PDB entry 1TLS | X-ray diffraction, 2.60 A resolution | chains A and B

Chain A (and B):
Molecule: Thymidylate synthase
Source organism: Escherichia coli
Notes: EC 2.1.1.45; chain B of this document is another copy of the same molecule, construct and numbering; everything in this record applies to it too
UniProtKB: P00470 (TYSY_ECOLI); residues 2-264 here = UniProt positions 2-264
Amino-acid sequence (264 residues; numbered 1 to 264; the number before each row is that of its first residue):
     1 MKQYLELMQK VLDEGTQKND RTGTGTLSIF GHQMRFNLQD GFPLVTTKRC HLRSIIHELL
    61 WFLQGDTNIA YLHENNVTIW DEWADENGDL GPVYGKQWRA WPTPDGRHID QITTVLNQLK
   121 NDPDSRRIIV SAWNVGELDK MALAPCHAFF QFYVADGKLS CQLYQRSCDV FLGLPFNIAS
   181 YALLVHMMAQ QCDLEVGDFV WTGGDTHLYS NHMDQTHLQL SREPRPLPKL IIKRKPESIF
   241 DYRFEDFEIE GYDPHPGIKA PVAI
Modified / non-standard residues: Met1 (n-carboxymethionine; CXM)
Covalently attached groups: 5-fluoro-2'-deoxyuridine-5'-monophosphate (UFP) linked to Cys146
Ligand contacts: 5-methyl-5,6,7,8-tetrahydrofolic acid / 5-fluoro-2'-deoxyuridine-5'-monophosphate: Arg21, Lys48, His51, Ser54, Ile79, Trp80, Trp83, Tyr94, Leu143, His147, Gln165, Arg166, Ser167, Cys168, Asp169, Leu172, Gly173, Leu174, Phe176, Asn177, His207, Tyr209, Val262, Ala263

How chain A and chain B interact:
Contacting residue pairs (104):
  Thr16(A) - Ala155(B)
  Thr16(A) - Asp156(B)
  Lys18(A) - Asp124(B)  hydrogen bond (side chain-backbone)
  Lys18(A) - Tyr153(B)
  Lys18(A) - Val154(B)
  Asn19(A) - Asp124(B)
  Asp20(A) - Arg126(B)  salt bridge
  Arg21(A) - Arg127(B)
  Thr26(A) - Arg126(B)
  Ser28(A) - Tyr153(B)  hydrogen bond
  Ile29(A) - Tyr153(B)
  Phe30(A) - Arg35(B)  hydrogen bond (backbone-side chain)
  Phe30(A) - Gln151(B)
  Phe30(A) - Tyr153(B)  hydrophobic
  Phe30(A) - Ser160(B)
  Phe30(A) - Cys161(B)
  Phe30(A) - Gln162(B)
  Gly31(A) - Gln33(B)
  Gly31(A) - Arg35(B)  hydrogen bond (backbone-side chain)
  Gly31(A) - Gln162(B)
  His32(A) - Gln33(B)  hydrogen bond (backbone-side chain)
  Gln33(A) - His32(B)
  Gln33(A) - Gln33(B)
  Gln33(A) - Thr202(B)
  Arg35(A) - Phe30(B)  hydrogen bond (side chain-backbone)
  Arg35(A) - Gly31(B)  hydrogen bond (side chain-backbone)
  Trp101(A) - Trp101(B)  hydrophobic
  Trp101(A) - Trp133(B)
  Trp101(A) - Asn134(B)
  Trp101(A) - Val135(B)
  Trp101(A) - Gly136(B)
  Thr103(A) - Gly136(B)
  Pro104(A) - Pro102(B)
  Pro104(A) - Thr103(B)
  Pro104(A) - Pro104(B)
  Asp105(A) - Lys140(B)  salt bridge
  Arg107(A) - Gly136(B)
  Gln111(A) - Val135(B)
  Asp124(A) - Lys18(B)
  Asp124(A) - Asn19(B)
  Arg126(A) - Asp20(B)  salt bridge
  Arg126(A) - Thr26(B)
  Arg126(A) - Arg166(B)  hydrogen bond (backbone-side chain)
  Arg126(A) - Ser167(B)  hydrogen bond
  Arg126(A) - Asp205(B)
  Arg126(A) - His207(B)
  Arg126(A) - Tyr209(B)  hydrogen bond
  Arg127(A) - Leu143(B)
  Arg127(A) - Ala144(B)
  Arg127(A) - Arg166(B)
  Ile129(A) - Trp133(B)
  Ile129(A) - Arg166(B)
  Ser131(A) - Trp133(B)
  Trp133(A) - Ile129(B)  hydrophobic
  Trp133(A) - Ser131(B)
  Trp133(A) - Phe149(B)  hydrophobic
  Asn134(A) - Trp101(B)
  Val135(A) - Trp101(B)  hydrophobic
  Val135(A) - Ile109(B)
  Val135(A) - Gln111(B)
  Gly136(A) - Trp101(B)
  Gly136(A) - Thr103(B)
  Gly136(A) - Ile109(B)
  Leu143(A) - Arg127(B)
  Ala144(A) - Arg127(B)
  Phe149(A) - Trp133(B)  hydrophobic
  Phe149(A) - Tyr164(B)  hydrophobic
  Gln151(A) - Phe30(B)
  Gln151(A) - Tyr164(B)  hydrogen bond
  Gln151(A) - Arg166(B)
  Gln151(A) - Gly204(B)
  Tyr153(A) - Thr16(B)
  Tyr153(A) - Lys18(B)
  Tyr153(A) - Ser28(B)  hydrogen bond
  Tyr153(A) - Phe30(B)  hydrophobic
  Tyr153(A) - Asp205(B)
  Val154(A) - Lys18(B)
  Ala155(A) - Thr16(B)
  Asp156(A) - Thr16(B)
  Ser160(A) - Phe30(B)
  Cys161(A) - Phe30(B)
  Gln162(A) - Phe30(B)
  Gln162(A) - Gly31(B)
  Gln162(A) - Tyr164(B)  hydrogen bond
  Gln162(A) - Thr202(B)
  Gln162(A) - Gly203(B)  hydrogen bond (side chain-backbone)
  Gln162(A) - Gly204(B)
  Tyr164(A) - Gln151(B)  hydrogen bond
  Tyr164(A) - Gln162(B)  hydrogen bond
  Arg166(A) - Arg126(B)  hydrogen bond (side chain-backbone)
  Arg166(A) - Arg127(B)
  Arg166(A) - Ile129(B)
  Arg166(A) - Gln151(B)
  Ser167(A) - Arg126(B)
  Thr202(A) - Gln33(B)
  Thr202(A) - Gln162(B)
  Thr202(A) - Thr202(B)
  Gly203(A) - Gln162(B)  hydrogen bond (backbone-side chain)
  Gly204(A) - Gln151(B)
  Gly204(A) - Gln162(B)
  Asp205(A) - Arg126(B)
  Asp205(A) - Tyr153(B)
  His207(A) - Arg126(B)  hydrogen bond
  Tyr209(A) - Arg126(B)  hydrogen bond
Also at the interface, not in a pair above, chain A (54 interface residues in all): Thr22, Pro102, Ile109, Glu137, Asp139, Phe152
Also at the interface, not in a pair above, chain B (55 interface residues in all): Arg21, Thr22, Ile29, Arg107, Ser125, Glu137, Asp139, Val200

Summary:
54 residues of chain A face 55 of chain B across their interface, with 20 hydrogen bonds and 3 salt bridges.
Polar pairs include Asp20(A)-Arg126(B), Asp105(A)-Lys140(B) and Lys18(A)-Asp124(B). Chain A binds
5-methyl-5,6,7,8-tetrahydrofolic acid / 5-fluoro-2'-deoxyuridine-5'-monophosphate.
Chain A and chain B are both Thymidylate synthase (Escherichia coli); the structure, Thymidylate synthase
ternary complex with fdump and methylenetetrahydrofolate, was determined by X-ray diffraction (same
publication as 1TSN).
